1ZXZ - chains A and B; structure by X-ray diffraction, 2.80 A resolution.

Chain A (and B):
Name: Peptide deformylase, mitochondrial
From: Arabidopsis thaliana
Notes: EC 3.5.1.88; fragment: mature protein; chain B of this document is another copy of the same molecule, construct and numbering; everything in this record applies to it too
Reference sequence: Q9FV53 (DEFM_ARATH); residues 2-190 here correspond to UniProt positions 69-257 (UniProt number = residue number + 67)
Sequence (197 residues; row label = number of the first residue in the row):
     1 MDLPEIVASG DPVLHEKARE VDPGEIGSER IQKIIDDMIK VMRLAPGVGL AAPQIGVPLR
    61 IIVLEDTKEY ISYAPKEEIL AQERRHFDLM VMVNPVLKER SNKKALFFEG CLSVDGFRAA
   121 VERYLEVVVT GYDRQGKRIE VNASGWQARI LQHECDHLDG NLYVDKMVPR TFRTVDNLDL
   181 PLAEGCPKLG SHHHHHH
Unresolved in the structure: 1, 194-197 (chain B: 1, 193-197)
Sequence notes: initiating methionine (1); expression tag (191-197)
Metal / ion sites: Zn2+: C111, H153, H157

How chain A and chain B interact:
Pairs across the interface - 53 pairs, chain A then chain B:
  A8(A) with N177(B), hydrogen bond (backbone-side chain)
  S9(A) with F172(B); R173(B); T174(B), hydrogen bond (backbone-backbone); N177(B), hydrogen bond (backbone-side chain)
  G10(A) with R173(B); N177(B); L180(B); P181(B)
  D11(A) with L180(B)
  P12(A) with P181(B)
  H15(A) with R170(B); F172(B); A183(B)
  E16(A) with A183(B); E184(B)
  V114(A) with F117(B), hydrophobic; F172(B), hydrophobic
  D115(A) with F117(B)
  F117(A) with V114(B), hydrophobic; D115(B); F117(B), hydrophobic
  D159(A) with R170(B), hydrogen bond (backbone-side chain)
  G160(A) with R170(B), hydrogen bond (backbone-side chain)
  N161(A) with R170(B), hydrogen bond
  V164(A) with M167(B)
  D165(A) with P169(B); R170(B), hydrogen bond (side chain-backbone)
  M167(A) with V164(B); D165(B)
  P169(A) with D165(B)
  R170(A) with H15(B); D159(B); G160(B), hydrogen bond (side chain-backbone); N161(B), hydrogen bond; D165(B), hydrogen bond (backbone-side chain)
  F172(A) with S9(B); G10(B); H15(B); V114(B), hydrophobic
  R173(A) with S9(B); G10(B)
  T174(A) with S9(B), hydrogen bond (backbone-backbone)
  N177(A) with A8(B); S9(B), hydrogen bond (side chain-backbone); G10(B)
  L180(A) with G10(B); D11(B); P12(B)
  P181(A) with P12(B)
  A183(A) with H15(B); E16(B)
  E184(A) with E16(B), hydrogen bond (backbone-side chain)
Also at the interface, not in a pair above, chain A (27 interface residues in all): V168
Also at the interface, not in a pair above, chain B (27 interface residues in all): V168

Summary:
Chain A and chain B each contribute 27 residues to their interface; the contacts include 13 hydrogen bonds.
Among the polar pairs are A8(A)-N177(B), S9(A)-N177(B) and D159(A)-R170(B). C111(A), H153(A) and H157(A)
coordinate Zn2+.
Both chains are Peptide deformylase, mitochondrial (Arabidopsis thaliana). Entry 1ZXZ (X-ray structure of
peptide deformylase from Arabidopsis thaliana (AtPDF1A); crystals grown in PEG-5000 MME as precipitant) was
determined by X-ray diffraction together with 1ZY0 and 1ZY1 from the same study.
